2AE7 - chain A; structure by X-ray diffraction, 2.00 A resolution.

[Chain A]
Name: Beta-1,4-galactosyltransferase 1
Source organism: Homo sapiens
Notes: EC 2.4.1.90; fragment: Catalytic domain, Residues 126-398
UniProtKB: P15291 (B4GT1_HUMAN); residues 126-398 here correspond to UniProt positions 125-397 (UniProt number = residue number - 1)
Amino-acid sequence (287 residues; numbered 112 to 398; the number before each row is that of its first residue):
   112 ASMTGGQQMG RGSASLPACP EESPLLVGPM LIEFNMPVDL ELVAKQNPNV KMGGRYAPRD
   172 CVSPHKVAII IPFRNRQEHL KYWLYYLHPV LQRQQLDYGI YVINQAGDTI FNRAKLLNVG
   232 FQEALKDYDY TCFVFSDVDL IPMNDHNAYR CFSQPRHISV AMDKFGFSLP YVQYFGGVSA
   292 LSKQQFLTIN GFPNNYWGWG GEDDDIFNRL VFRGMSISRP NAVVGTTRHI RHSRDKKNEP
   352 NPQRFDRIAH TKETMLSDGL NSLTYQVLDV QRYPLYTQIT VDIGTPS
Unresolved in the structure: 112-126
Construct notes: engineered mutation T337 (Arg336 in P15291), T338 (Cys337 in P15291), H340 (Met339 in P15291)
Disulfide bonds: C130-C172, C243-C262
Metal / ion sites: Mn2+: D250, H340, H343 (together with 6-aminohexyl-uridine-C1,5'-diphosphate)
Small-molecule neighbours: 6-aminohexyl-uridine-C1,5'-diphosphate (UDH): I182, P183, F184, R185, R187, F222, R224, D248, V249, D250, K275, W310, H340, H343, S344, R345, D346, K347, N349

[In short]
Ligands of chain A: 6-aminohexyl-uridine-C1,5'-diphosphate. D250, H340 and H343 form the Mn2+ site.
Chain A is Beta-1,4-galactosyltransferase 1 (Homo sapiens); the structure, Crystal Structure of Human
M340H-Beta1,4-Galactosyltransferase-I (M340H-B4GAL-T1) in Complex with Pentasaccharide, was determined by
X-ray diffraction (same publication as 2AEC, 2AES, 2AGD and 2AH9).
